7POW - chains A and B; structure by X-ray diffraction, 2.51 A resolution.

# Chain A (and B)
Protein: CDP-diacylglycerol--serine O-phosphatidyltransferase
From: Methanocaldococcus jannaschii (strain ATCC 43067 / DSM 2661 / JAL-1 / JCM 10045 / NBRC 100440)
Notes: EC 2.7.8.8; chain B of this document is another copy of the same molecule, construct and numbering; everything in this record applies to it too
Reference sequence: Q58609 (PSS_METJA); numbering as in UniProt (aligned over 1-201)
Amino-acid sequence (204 residues; numbered -2 to 201; the number before each row is that of its first residue; numbers below 1 keep their minus sign (Ala-2 is residue -2)):
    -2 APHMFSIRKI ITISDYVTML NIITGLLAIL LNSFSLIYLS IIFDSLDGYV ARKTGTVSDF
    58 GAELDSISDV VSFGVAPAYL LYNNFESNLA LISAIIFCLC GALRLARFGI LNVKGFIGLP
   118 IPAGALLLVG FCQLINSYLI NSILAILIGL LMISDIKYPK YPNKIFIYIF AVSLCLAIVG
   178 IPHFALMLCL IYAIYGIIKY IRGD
Unresolved in the structure: -2 to 0 (chain B: fully traced)
Sequence notes: expression tag (-2 to 0)
Modified / non-standard residues: Mse1, Mse16, Mse149, Mse184 (selenomethionine; parent Met)
Bound ions: Ca2+: Asp41, Asp44, Asp62 (together with SMW); Mg2+: Asp41, Asp62, Asp66
Ligand contacts: SMW ((2S)-2-amino-3-[[[(2R,3S,4R,5R)-5-(4-amino-2-oxo-pyrimidin-1-yl)-3,4-dihydroxy-tetrahydrofuran-2-yl]methoxy-hydroxy-phosphoryl]oxy-[(2R)-2,3-bis[[(Z)-octadec-9-enoyl]oxy]propoxy]-dihydroxy-lambda^5-phosphanyl]oxy-propanoic acid): Ser11, Asp12, Thr15, Leu36, Ile38, Ile39, Asp41, Ser42, Leu43, Asp44, Gly45, Tyr46, Ala48, Arg49, Thr53, Val54, Ser55, Gly58, Ala59, Asp62, Ser63, Asp66, Phe105, Phe113, Pro117, Pro119, Ala120, Lys157, Phe163, Ile164, Ile166, Phe167, Ala168, Leu171, Cys172, Ile175, Leu185, Cys186, Ile188, Tyr189
From the paper describing this entry:
  - binding site for chloride ion: Arg101
  - Ca2+ coordination: Asp41, Asp44, Asp62
  - Mg2+ coordination: Asp41, Asp62, Asp66
  - catalytic residues: Asp41, Asp66 (proposed by the authors, not directly observed)
  - mutagenesis - D41S, D44S, D62N, D62S, D66N, D66S, R104E: decreased catalytic activity
  - mutagenesis - R101E, R101E/R104E: abolished catalytic activity

# How chain A and chain B interact
Pairs across the interface (89):
  Mse1(A) - Ser151(B)
  Mse1(A) - Asp152(B)  hydrogen bond (backbone-backbone)
  Mse1(A) - Ile153(B)  hydrophobic
  Mse1(A) - Tyr197(B)
  Phe2(A) - Leu147(B)
  Phe2(A) - Ile150(B)
  Phe2(A) - Asp152(B)  hydrogen bond (backbone-side chain)
  Ser3(A) - Asp152(B)  hydrogen bond
  Ile4(A) - Arg104(B)
  Ile4(A) - Ile150(B)
  Ile8(A) - Leu100(B)  hydrophobic
  Mse16(A) - Leu96(B)  hydrophobic
  Mse16(A) - Leu100(B)  hydrophobic
  Ile19(A) - Leu96(B)  hydrophobic
  Ile19(A) - Ala99(B)  hydrophobic
  Ile20(A) - Ile92(B)  hydrophobic
  Ile20(A) - Leu96(B)  hydrophobic
  Leu23(A) - Ala91(B)
  Leu23(A) - Ile92(B)  hydrophobic
  Leu23(A) - Cys95(B)  hydrophobic
  Leu24(A) - Leu88(B)  hydrophobic
  Leu24(A) - Ile92(B)  hydrophobic
  Ile26(A) - Val72(B)  hydrophobic
  Ile26(A) - Tyr76(B)  hydrophobic
  Leu27(A) - Tyr76(B)  hydrophobic
  Leu27(A) - Tyr79(B)
  Leu27(A) - Leu88(B)  hydrophobic
  Asp56(A) - Ile107(B)
  Phe57(A) - Leu100(B)
  Phe57(A) - Ala103(B)  hydrophobic
  Phe57(A) - Arg104(B)
  Phe57(A) - Ile107(B)
  Glu60(A) - Glu60(B)
  Leu61(A) - Ala99(B)
  Ile64(A) - Val67(B)  hydrophobic
  Ile64(A) - Ala99(B)
  Ile64(A) - Leu102(B)  hydrophobic
  Ile64(A) - Ala103(B)
  Val67(A) - Ile64(B)  hydrophobic
  Val67(A) - Val68(B)  hydrophobic
  Val68(A) - Val67(B)  hydrophobic
  Val68(A) - Val72(B)  hydrophobic
  Val72(A) - Ile26(B)  hydrophobic
  Val72(A) - Val68(B)  hydrophobic
  Tyr76(A) - Ile26(B)  hydrophobic
  Tyr76(A) - Leu27(B)  hydrophobic
  Tyr76(A) - Tyr76(B)  hydrogen bond
  Tyr79(A) - Leu27(B)
  Tyr79(A) - Leu28(B)
  Leu88(A) - Leu24(B)  hydrophobic
  Leu88(A) - Leu27(B)  hydrophobic
  Ala91(A) - Leu23(B)
  Ala91(A) - Leu27(B)  hydrophobic
  Ile92(A) - Ile20(B)  hydrophobic
  Ile92(A) - Leu23(B)  hydrophobic
  Ile92(A) - Leu24(B)  hydrophobic
  Cys95(A) - Leu23(B)  hydrophobic
  Leu96(A) - Mse16(B)  hydrophobic
  Leu96(A) - Ile19(B)  hydrophobic
  Ala99(A) - Ile19(B)  hydrophobic
  Ala99(A) - Leu61(B)
  Ala99(A) - Ile64(B)  hydrophobic
  Leu100(A) - Ile4(B)
  Leu100(A) - Ile8(B)  hydrophobic
  Leu100(A) - Mse16(B)  hydrophobic
  Leu100(A) - Phe57(B)
  Leu102(A) - Ile64(B)  hydrophobic
  Ala103(A) - Phe57(B)  hydrophobic
  Ala103(A) - Leu61(B)  hydrophobic
  Ala103(A) - Ile64(B)
  Arg104(A) - Ile4(B)
  Arg104(A) - Phe57(B)
  Ile107(A) - Asp56(B)
  Ile107(A) - Phe57(B)
  Ile114(A) - Ala-2(B)
  Leu147(A) - Phe2(B)
  Ile150(A) - Phe2(B)  hydrophobic
  Ile150(A) - Ile4(B)
  Ser151(A) - Mse1(B)
  Asp152(A) - Ala-2(B)  hydrogen bond (backbone-backbone)
  Asp152(A) - Pro-1(B)
  Asp152(A) - His0(B)
  Asp152(A) - Mse1(B)  hydrogen bond (backbone-backbone)
  Asp152(A) - Phe2(B)  hydrogen bond (side chain-backbone)
  Asp152(A) - Ser3(B)  hydrogen bond (side chain-backbone)
  Ile153(A) - Mse1(B)  hydrophobic
  Lys154(A) - Ala-2(B)
  Tyr197(A) - His0(B)  hydrogen bond (side chain-backbone)
  Tyr197(A) - Mse1(B)  hydrogen bond (side chain-backbone)
Other interface residues (no listed pair), chain A (44 interface residues in all): Leu28, Ala75, Gly106
Other interface residues (no listed pair), chain B (45 interface residues in all): Ala75, Gly106

# In short
44 residues of chain A and 45 residues of chain B are in contact; the contacts include 10 hydrogen bonds.
Among the polar pairs are Phe2(A)-Asp152(B), Ser3(A)-Asp152(B) and Tyr76(A)-Tyr76(B). From the paper:
catalytic residues Asp41(A) and Asp66(A); D41S, D44S and D62N of chain A, among others, reduce catalytic
activity; 9 substitutions were tested in all.
Both chains are CDP-diacylglycerol--serine O-phosphatidyltransferase (Methanocaldococcus jannaschii (strain
ATCC 43067 / DSM 2661 / JAL-1 / JCM 10045 / NBRC 100440)). Entry 7POW (Crystal structure of phosphatidyl
serine synthase (PSS) in transition state) was determined by X-ray diffraction, deposited together with 7B1K
and 7B1L.
